PDB entry 2FAK | X-ray diffraction, 2.80 A resolution | chains A and B of the 28 polymer chains in the assembly

# Chain A
Protein: Proteasome component Y7
From: Saccharomyces cerevisiae
Notes: EC 3.4.25.1
UniProt: P23639 (PSA2_YEAST); the construct lacks a stretch of the UniProt sequence and is renumbered around it, so the offset changes along the chain: 4-102 = UniProt 1-99; 103-147 = UniProt 101-145; 148-200 = UniProt 147-199; 202-209 = UniProt 200-207; 2 more segments
Sequence (250 residues; row label = number of the first residue in the row; note: 1 number in that range is skipped by the numbering (no residue carries it; nothing is unmodelled there); a row labelled like 21A-21B holds insertion residues (21A, then the next letters in order)):
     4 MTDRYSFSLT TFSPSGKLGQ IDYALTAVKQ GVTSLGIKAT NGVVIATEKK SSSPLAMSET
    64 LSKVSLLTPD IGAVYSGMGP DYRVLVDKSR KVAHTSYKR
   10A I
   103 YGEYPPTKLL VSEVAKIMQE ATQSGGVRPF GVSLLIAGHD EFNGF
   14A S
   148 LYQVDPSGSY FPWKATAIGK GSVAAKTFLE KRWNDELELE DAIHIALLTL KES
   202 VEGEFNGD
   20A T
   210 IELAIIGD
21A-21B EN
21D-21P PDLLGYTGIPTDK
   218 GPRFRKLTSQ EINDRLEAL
Swiss-Prot annotation at these positions:
  - cross-link: Lys-110 (Glycyl lysine isopeptide (Lys-Gly) (interchain with G-Cter in ubiquitin))

# Chain B
Protein: Proteasome component Y13
From: Saccharomyces cerevisiae
Notes: EC 3.4.25.1
UniProt: P23638 (PSA4_YEAST); the construct lacks a stretch of the UniProt sequence and is renumbered around it, so the offset changes along the chain: 4-63 = UniProt 2-61; 64-144 = UniProt 63-143; 145-200 = UniProt 145-200; 202-204 = UniProt 201-203; 2 more segments
Sequence (244 residues; row label = number of the first residue in the row; note: 1 number in that range is skipped by the numbering (no residue carries it; nothing is unmodelled there); a row labelled like 20A-20B holds insertion residues (20A, then the next letters in order)):
     4 GSRRYDSRTT IFSPEGRLYQ VEYALESISH AGTAIGIMAS DGIVLAAERK VTSTLLEQDT
   63A S
    64 TEKLYKLNDK IAVAVAGLTA DAEILINTAR IHAQNYLKTY NEDIPVEILV RRLSDIKQGY
   124 TQHGGLRPFG VSFIYAGYDD R
   14A Y
   145 GYQLYTSNPS GNYTGWKAIS VGANTSAAQT LLQMDYKDDM KVDDAIELAL KTLSKT
   202 TDS
20A-20B SA
   205 LTYDRLEFAT IR
21A-21B KG
   217 AN
21C-21D DG
   219 E
   21E V
   220 YQKIFKPQEI KDILVKTGIT
Swiss-Prot annotation at these positions:
  - cross-link (Glycyl lysine isopeptide (Lys-Gly)): Lys-101 (interchain with G-Cter in ubiquitin), Lys-199 (interchain with G-Cter in ubiquitin), Lys-225 (interchain with G-Cter in ubiquitin)

# Interface between chain A and chain B
Pairs across the interface (66; chain A residue first):
  Arg-7(A) / Ser-5(B)
  Tyr-8(A) / Ser-5(B)
  Tyr-8(A) / Tyr-8(B)
  Ser-9(A) / Gly-127(B)
  Ser-9(A) / Leu-129(B)
  Phe-10(A) / Ser-5(B)
  Phe-10(A) / Tyr-8(B)
  Phe-10(A) / Asp-9(B)
  Phe-10(A) / Gly-128(B)
  Ser-11(A) / Gly-128(B)  hydrogen bond (backbone-backbone)
  Ser-11(A) / Leu-129(B)
  Ser-11(A) / Arg-130(B)  hydrogen bond (side chain-backbone)
  Thr-13(A) / Arg-130(B)
  Thr-14(A) / Ser-10(B)
  Thr-14(A) / Thr-12(B)
  Thr-14(A) / Gln-23(B)
  Phe-15(A) / Gln-23(B)
  Phe-15(A) / Tyr-26(B)
  Phe-15(A) / Ala-27(B)  hydrophobic
  Phe-15(A) / Ser-30(B)
  Phe-15(A) / Arg-130(B)
  Phe-15(A) / Pro-131(B)
  Phe-15(A) / Gly-133(B)
  Ser-16(A) / Tyr-26(B)
  Pro-17(A) / Tyr-26(B)
  Pro-17(A) / Glu-29(B)
  Ser-18(A) / Glu-29(B)
  Ser-18(A) / His-33(B)
  Gly-19(A) / Tyr-26(B)
  Gly-19(A) / Glu-29(B)
  Gly-19(A) / Ser-30(B)  hydrogen bond (backbone-side chain)
  Leu-21(A) / Arg-130(B)
  Lys-41(A) / Glu-60(B)  salt bridge
  Ser-114(A) / Glu-86(B)
  Lys-118(A) / Ile-87(B)
  Gln-121(A) / Ala-83(B)
  Gln-121(A) / Asp-84(B)  hydrogen bond
  Gln-121(A) / Ile-87(B)
  Gln-121(A) / Arg-130(B)
  Thr-124(A) / Arg-130(B)  hydrogen bond (backbone-side chain)
  Gln-125(A) / Tyr-123(B)
  Gln-125(A) / Leu-129(B)
  Gln-125(A) / Arg-130(B)  hydrogen bond (side chain-backbone)
  Gln-125(A) / Phe-132(B)
  Gly-127(A) / Leu-129(B)
  Tyr-149(A) / Thr-63(B)
  Ser-154(A) / Ala-83(B)
  Gly-155(A) / Ala-83(B)
  Tyr-157(A) / Glu-86(B)  hydrogen bond
  Phe-158(A) / Leu-59(B)  hydrophobic
  Pro-159(A) / Leu-59(B)
  Pro-159(A) / Glu-60(B)  hydrogen bond (backbone-backbone)
  Pro-159(A) / Thr-63(B)
  Pro-159(A) / Ser-63A(B)
  Trp-160(A) / Ser-56(B)
  Trp-160(A) / Leu-58(B)
  Trp-160(A) / Leu-59(B)  hydrophobic
  Trp-160(A) / Glu-60(B)
  Lys-161(A) / Thr-57(B)
  Lys-161(A) / Leu-58(B)  hydrogen bond (backbone-backbone)
  Lys-161(A) / Leu-59(B)
  Lys-161(A) / Glu-60(B)
  Ala-162(A) / Leu-58(B)
  Lys-173(A) / Leu-58(B)
  Glu-177(A) / Thr-57(B)  hydrogen bond
  Glu-177(A) / Leu-58(B)
Other interface residues (no listed pair), chain A (35 interface residues in all): Leu-12, Ser-126, Ser-156, Leu-176
Other interface residues (no listed pair), chain B (32 interface residues in all): Leu-81, Thr-82

# In short
Chain A and chain B form an interface of 35 and 32 residues respectively, with 10 hydrogen bonds and 1 salt
bridge. Polar pairs include Lys-41(A)/Glu-60(B), Ser-11(A)/Arg-130(B) and Gly-19(A)/Ser-30(B).
Here chain A is Proteasome component Y7 and chain B is Proteasome component Y13, both from Saccharomyces
cerevisiae. Entry 2FAK (Crystal structure of Salinosporamide A in complex with the yeast 20S proteasome) was
determined by X-ray diffraction.
